3T4F - chains A and B of the 3 polymer chains in the assembly; structure by X-ray diffraction, 1.68 A resolution.

Chain A (and B):
Molecule: collagen mimetic peptide
Notes: chain B of this document is another copy of the same molecule, construct and numbering; everything in this record applies to it too
Chain sequence (26 residues; numbered 0 to 25; the number before each row is that of its first residue; numbering starts at 0):
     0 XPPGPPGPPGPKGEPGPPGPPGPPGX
Modified / non-standard residues: ACE (acetyl group) at position 0, NH2 (amino group) at position 25; P2, P5, P8, P14, P17, P20, P23 (4-hydroxyproline; HYP)

How chain A and chain B interact:
Pairs across the interface (50; chain A residue first):
  ACE_0(A) - P1(B)
  P1(A) - P1(B)
  P2(A) - P1(B)
  P2(A) - P2(B)
  G3(A) - P1(B)  hydrogen bond (backbone-backbone)
  G3(A) - P2(B)
  G3(A) - G3(B)
  G3(A) - P4(B)
  P4(A) - G3(B)
  P5(A) - P4(B)
  G6(A) - P4(B)  hydrogen bond (backbone-backbone)
  G6(A) - P5(B)
  G6(A) - G6(B)
  G6(A) - P7(B)
  P7(A) - G6(B)
  P7(A) - P7(B)
  P8(A) - P7(B)
  G9(A) - P7(B)  hydrogen bond (backbone-backbone)
  G9(A) - P8(B)
  G9(A) - G9(B)
  G9(A) - P10(B)
  P10(A) - G9(B)
  K11(A) - P10(B)
  K11(A) - K11(B)  hydrogen bond (side chain-backbone)
  K11(A) - G12(B)
  K11(A) - E13(B)
  G12(A) - P10(B)  hydrogen bond (backbone-backbone)
  G12(A) - G12(B)
  E13(A) - G12(B)
  P14(A) - E13(B)
  G15(A) - E13(B)  hydrogen bond (backbone-backbone)
  G15(A) - P14(B)
  G15(A) - G15(B)
  G15(A) - P16(B)
  P16(A) - G15(B)
  P17(A) - P16(B)
  G18(A) - P16(B)  hydrogen bond (backbone-backbone)
  G18(A) - P17(B)
  G18(A) - G18(B)
  G18(A) - P19(B)
  P19(A) - G18(B)
  P19(A) - P19(B)
  P20(A) - P19(B)
  G21(A) - P19(B)  hydrogen bond (backbone-backbone)
  G21(A) - G21(B)
  G21(A) - P22(B)
  P22(A) - G21(B)
  P23(A) - P22(B)
  G24(A) - P22(B)  hydrogen bond (backbone-backbone)
  G24(A) - G24(B)
Also at the interface, not in a pair above, chain B (25 interface residues in all): ACE_0, P20, P23

Overview:
Chain A and chain B each contribute 25 residues to their interface; the contacts include 9 hydrogen bonds.
Polar contacts include K11(A)-K11(B), G3(A)-P1(B) and G6(A)-P4(B).
Chain A and chain B are both collagen mimetic peptide; the structure, Crystal Structure of a KGE Collagen
Mimetic Peptide at 1.68 A, was determined by X-ray diffraction, deposited together with 3U29.
